Entry 8T1T (X-ray diffraction, 1.55 A resolution); this record covers chains A and C of the 4 polymer chains in the assembly.

[Chain A (and C)]
Molecule: Alpha-N-methyltransferase (SonM)
From: Shewanella oneidensis
Notes: chain C of this document is another copy of the same molecule, construct and numbering; everything in this record applies to it too
UniProtKB: Q8EGW3 (Q8EGW3_SHEON); residues 1-263 here = UniProt positions 1-263
Chain sequence (263 residues; row label = number of the first residue in the row):
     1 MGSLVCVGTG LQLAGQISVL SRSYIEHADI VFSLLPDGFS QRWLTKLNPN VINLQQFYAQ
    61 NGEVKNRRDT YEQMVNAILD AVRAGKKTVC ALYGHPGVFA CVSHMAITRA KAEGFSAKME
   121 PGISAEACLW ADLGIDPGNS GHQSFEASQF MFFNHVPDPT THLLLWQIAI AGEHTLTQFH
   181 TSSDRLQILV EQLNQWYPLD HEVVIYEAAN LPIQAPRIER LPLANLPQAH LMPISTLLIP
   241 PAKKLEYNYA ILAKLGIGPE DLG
Not modelled in the structure: 1
Bound ions: Zn2+: Glu-126, His-142 (shared with Glu-126(C), His-142(C) of chain C)
Small-molecule neighbours: S-adenosylmethionine (SAM): Leu-11, Tyr-93, Gly-94, His-95, Val-98, Phe-99, Ala-100, Ser-124, Ala-125, Trp-166, Gln-167, Tyr-206, Glu-207, Ala-208, Asn-210, Pro-233, Ile-234, Ser-235, Thr-236
Reported in the primary citation:
  - contacts within the chain: Phe-99/Trp-166 (pi stacking)
  - self-association interface (contacts with another copy of this molecule); pairs are residue here / residue on that copy: Arg-68/Gly-263 (hydrogen bond), Gly-263

[How chain A and chain C interact]
Residue-residue contacts - 137 pairs, chain A then chain C:
  Gly-15(A) / Ser-18(C)  hydrogen bond (backbone-side chain)
  Gly-15(A) / Val-19(C)  hydrogen bond (backbone-backbone)
  Gly-15(A) / Leu-20(C)  hydrogen bond (backbone-backbone)
  Gln-16(A) / Pro-121(C)
  Ile-17(A) / Ser-18(C)
  Ile-17(A) / Val-19(C)  hydrogen bond (backbone-backbone)
  Ser-18(A) / Gly-15(C)
  Ser-18(A) / Gln-16(C)
  Ser-18(A) / Ile-17(C)
  Val-19(A) / Gly-15(C)  hydrogen bond (backbone-backbone)
  Val-19(A) / Ile-17(C)  hydrogen bond (backbone-backbone)
  Val-19(A) / Arg-22(C)
  Leu-20(A) / Gly-15(C)  hydrogen bond (backbone-backbone)
  Arg-22(A) / Val-19(C)
  Arg-22(A) / Arg-22(C)
  Asn-66(A) / Gly-263(C)  hydrogen bond (side chain-backbone)
  Arg-68(A) / Gly-263(C)  hydrogen bond (side chain-backbone)
  His-95(A) / Ala-127(C)  hydrogen bond (side chain-backbone)
  Gly-97(A) / Asp-136(C)
  Gly-97(A) / Pro-137(C)
  Val-98(A) / Trp-130(C)
  Val-98(A) / Asp-136(C)
  Phe-99(A) / Asp-136(C)  hydrogen bond (backbone-side chain)
  Phe-99(A) / Gly-138(C)
  Ala-100(A) / Asp-136(C)  hydrogen bond (backbone-side chain)
  His-104(A) / Gly-134(C)
  His-104(A) / Ile-135(C)
  His-104(A) / Asp-136(C)
  Met-119(A) / Ala-131(C)  hydrophobic
  Pro-121(A) / Gln-16(C)
  Pro-121(A) / Ile-123(C)
  Pro-121(A) / Ala-127(C)
  Gly-122(A) / Ile-123(C)
  Ile-123(A) / Pro-121(C)
  Ile-123(A) / Gly-122(C)
  Ile-123(A) / Ile-123(C)  hydrophobic
  Glu-126(A) / Glu-126(C)
  Glu-126(A) / His-142(C)  salt bridge
  Ala-127(A) / His-95(C)  hydrogen bond (backbone-side chain)
  Ala-127(A) / Pro-121(C)
  Trp-130(A) / Val-98(C)
  Ala-131(A) / Met-119(C)  hydrophobic
  Ala-131(A) / Pro-121(C)
  Gly-134(A) / His-104(C)
  Ile-135(A) / Gly-97(C)
  Ile-135(A) / His-104(C)
  Asp-136(A) / Gly-97(C)
  Asp-136(A) / Val-98(C)
  Asp-136(A) / Phe-99(C)  hydrogen bond (side chain-backbone)
  Asp-136(A) / Ala-100(C)  hydrogen bond (side chain-backbone)
  Asp-136(A) / His-104(C)  salt bridge
  Pro-137(A) / Gly-97(C)
  Pro-137(A) / Val-98(C)  hydrophobic
  Gly-138(A) / Phe-99(C)
  Gly-138(A) / Gln-149(C)
  Asn-139(A) / Gln-149(C)  hydrogen bond (backbone-side chain)
  Ser-140(A) / Gln-149(C)
  Gly-141(A) / Ser-144(C)
  His-142(A) / Glu-126(C)  salt bridge
  His-142(A) / His-142(C)  hydrogen bond
  His-142(A) / Gln-143(C)
  His-142(A) / Ser-144(C)  hydrogen bond (backbone-backbone)
  Gln-143(A) / His-142(C)
  Gln-143(A) / Gln-143(C)
  Ser-144(A) / Gly-141(C)
  Ser-144(A) / His-142(C)  hydrogen bond (backbone-backbone)
  Phe-145(A) / Gly-141(C)
  Phe-145(A) / Asp-158(C)
  Phe-145(A) / Thr-161(C)
  Gln-149(A) / Gly-138(C)
  Gln-149(A) / Asn-139(C)  hydrogen bond (side chain-backbone)
  Gln-149(A) / Ser-140(C)
  Gln-149(A) / Gly-141(C)
  Gln-149(A) / Leu-245(C)
  Phe-150(A) / Asn-248(C)
  Met-151(A) / Asn-248(C)
  Met-151(A) / Ile-251(C)
  Phe-152(A) / Tyr-247(C)
  Phe-152(A) / Asn-248(C)  hydrogen bond (backbone-backbone)
  Phe-152(A) / Leu-252(C)  hydrophobic
  Phe-152(A) / Leu-255(C)  hydrophobic
  Phe-152(A) / Leu-262(C)  hydrophobic
  Phe-153(A) / Leu-245(C)  hydrophobic
  Phe-153(A) / Glu-246(C)
  Phe-153(A) / Tyr-247(C)  hydrophobic
  Phe-153(A) / Asn-248(C)  hydrogen bond (backbone-side chain)
  Asn-154(A) / Glu-246(C)  hydrogen bond (backbone-backbone)
  Asn-154(A) / Tyr-247(C)  hydrogen bond (side chain-backbone)
  Asn-154(A) / Asn-248(C)
  His-155(A) / Ser-140(C)
  His-155(A) / Asp-158(C)  salt bridge
  His-155(A) / Thr-160(C)  hydrogen bond
  His-155(A) / Leu-245(C)
  Val-156(A) / Asp-158(C)  hydrogen bond (backbone-side chain)
  Asp-158(A) / Phe-145(C)
  Asp-158(A) / His-155(C)  salt bridge
  Thr-160(A) / His-155(C)  hydrogen bond
  Thr-161(A) / Phe-145(C)
  Thr-161(A) / His-155(C)
  His-174(A) / Ile-257(C)
  His-174(A) / Asp-261(C)
  His-174(A) / Leu-262(C)
  His-174(A) / Gly-263(C)  hydrogen bond (backbone-backbone)
  Leu-176(A) / Gly-263(C)
  Arg-185(A) / Leu-255(C)  hydrogen bond (side chain-backbone)
  Ile-188(A) / Lys-254(C)
  Ile-188(A) / Leu-255(C)  hydrophobic
  Gln-192(A) / Asn-248(C)
  Gln-192(A) / Ile-251(C)
  Leu-245(A) / Gln-149(C)
  Leu-245(A) / Phe-153(C)  hydrophobic
  Leu-245(A) / His-155(C)
  Glu-246(A) / Phe-153(C)
  Glu-246(A) / Asn-154(C)  hydrogen bond (backbone-backbone)
  Tyr-247(A) / Phe-152(C)
  Tyr-247(A) / Phe-153(C)  hydrophobic
  Tyr-247(A) / Asn-154(C)
  Asn-248(A) / Met-151(C)
  Asn-248(A) / Phe-152(C)  hydrogen bond (backbone-backbone)
  Asn-248(A) / Phe-153(C)
  Asn-248(A) / Asn-154(C)  hydrogen bond
  Asn-248(A) / Gln-192(C)
  Ile-251(A) / Met-151(C)
  Ile-251(A) / Ile-188(C)  hydrophobic
  Leu-252(A) / Phe-152(C)  hydrophobic
  Lys-254(A) / Phe-179(C)
  Leu-255(A) / Phe-152(C)  hydrophobic
  Leu-255(A) / Gly-172(C)
  Leu-255(A) / Thr-177(C)
  Leu-255(A) / Phe-179(C)
  Leu-255(A) / Ile-188(C)  hydrophobic
  Gly-256(A) / Thr-177(C)
  Ile-257(A) / Thr-177(C)
  Asp-261(A) / His-174(C)  salt bridge
  Leu-262(A) / Phe-152(C)  hydrophobic
  Leu-262(A) / Phe-153(C)  hydrophobic
  Gly-263(A) / Phe-153(C)
Interface residues without a listed pair, chain A (68 interface residues in all): Ala-14, Cys-101, Cys-128, Thr-175
Interface residues without a listed pair, chain C (69 interface residues in all): Ala-14, Arg-68, Cys-101, Cys-128, Glu-146, Phe-150, Val-156, Leu-176, Arg-185

[Overview]
68 residues of chain A face 69 of chain C across their interface; the contacts include 32 hydrogen bonds and 6
salt bridges. Polar contacts include Glu-126(A)/His-142(C), Asp-136(A)/His-104(C) and His-155(A)/Asp-158(C).
Chain A binds S-adenosylmethionine. The paper reports a self-association interface involving Arg-68(A) and
Gly-263(A); contacts within the chain involving Phe-99(A) and Trp-166(A).
Chain A and chain C are both Alpha-N-methyltransferase (SonM) (Shewanella oneidensis); the structure,
Structure of the alpha-N-methyltransferase (SonM) and RiPP precursor (SonA with QSY deletion) heteromeric
complex (bound to ..., was determined by X-ray diffraction, deposited together with 8T1S.
